1X03 - chain A; structure by X-ray diffraction, 3.10 A resolution.

== Chain A ==
Molecule: SH3-containing GRB2-like protein 2
Organism: Homo sapiens
Notes: EC 2.3.1.-; fragment: endophilin BAR domain
UniProt: Q99962 (SH3G2_HUMAN); numbering as in UniProt (aligned over 1-247)
Chain sequence (252 residues; numbered -4 to 247; the number before each row is that of its first residue; numbers below 1 keep their minus sign (Gly-4 is residue -4)):
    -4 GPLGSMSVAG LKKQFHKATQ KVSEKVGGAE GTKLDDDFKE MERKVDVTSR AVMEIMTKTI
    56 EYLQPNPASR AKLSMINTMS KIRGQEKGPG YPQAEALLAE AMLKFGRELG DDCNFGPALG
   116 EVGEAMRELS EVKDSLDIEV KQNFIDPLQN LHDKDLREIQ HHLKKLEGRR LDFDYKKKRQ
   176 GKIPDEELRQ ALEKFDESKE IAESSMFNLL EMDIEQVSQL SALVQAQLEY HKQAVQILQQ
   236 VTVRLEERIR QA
Disordered / not traced: -4 to 25, 72-83
Construct notes: linker (-4 to 0); modified residue (1, 36, 48, 51, 70, 74, 97, 121, 201, 207)
Modified / non-standard residues: Mse1, Mse74 (selenomethionine); Mse36, Mse48, Mse51, Mse70, Mse97, Mse121, Mse201, Mse207 (selenomethionine; parent Met)
Swiss-Prot annotation at these positions:
  - region: Mse1 to Val21 (Membrane-binding amphipathic helix), Pro60 to Pro87 (Required for dimerization upon membrane association)
  - mutagenesis: Ala63 (A63S: Reduced tubulation of liposomes, 3-fold increase in tubule diameter, no effect on liposome binding; when associated with S-66 or with S-66 and Q-70), Ala66 (A66D: Loss of tubulation of liposomes, no effect on liposome binding; A66S: Reduced tubulation of liposomes, 3-fold increase in tubule diameter, no effect on liposome binding ...), Mse70 (M70Q: Reduced tubulation of liposomes, 3-fold increase in tubule diameter, no effect on liposome binding; when associated with S-63 and S-66), Phe202 (F202W: No effect. Indol ring not associated with the membrane)
What the authors report for this chain:
  - mutagenesis - A66D, A66W: unchanged binding to liposome
  - mutagenesis - F202W: decreased binding to liposome

== Summary ==
From UniProt: 4 mutagenesis sites. The paper reports that F202W reduces binding to liposome; A66D and A66W
leave binding to liposome unchanged.
Chain A is SH3-containing GRB2-like protein 2 (Homo sapiens); the structure, Crystal structure of endophilin
BAR domain, was determined by X-ray diffraction (same publication as 2D4C and 1X04).
